5Y53 - chains A and B of the 3 polymer chains in the assembly; structure by X-ray diffraction, 1.60 A resolution.

# Chain A (and B)
Name: PHD finger protein ALFIN-LIKE 2
Organism: Arabidopsis thaliana
Notes: chain B of this document is another copy of the same molecule, construct and numbering; everything in this record applies to it too
UniProtKB: Q9SRM4 (ALFL2_ARATH); residue numbers follow UniProt; this construct covers 10-142
Amino-acid sequence (135 residues; row label = number of the first residue in the row; note: 10 numbers in that range are skipped by the numbering (no residue carries them; nothing is unmodelled there); numbers below 1 keep their minus sign (Gly-2 is residue -2)):
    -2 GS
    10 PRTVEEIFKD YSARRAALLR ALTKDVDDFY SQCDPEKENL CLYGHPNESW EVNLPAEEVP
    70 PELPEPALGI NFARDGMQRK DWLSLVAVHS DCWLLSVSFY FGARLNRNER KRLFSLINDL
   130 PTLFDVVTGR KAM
Not modelled in the structure: -2, 141-142 (chain B: -2, 140-142)
Sequence notes: expression tag (-2 to -1)

# Interface between chain A and chain B
Pairs across the interface (54):
  Val68(A) - Leu77(B)
  Val68(A) - Phe81(B)  hydrophobic
  Pro69(A) - Leu77(B)
  Pro69(A) - Gly78(B)
  Pro69(A) - Ala82(B)  hydrophobic
  Pro70(A) - His98(B)
  Leu77(A) - Val68(B)
  Leu77(A) - Pro69(B)
  Gly78(A) - Val68(B)
  Gly78(A) - Pro69(B)
  Phe81(A) - Val68(B)
  Val97(A) - Tyr109(B)  hydrophobic
  Val97(A) - Ala112(B)  hydrophobic
  His98(A) - Pro70(B)
  His98(A) - Glu71(B)
  His98(A) - Tyr109(B)
  Cys101(A) - Ser105(B)  hydrogen bond (side chain-backbone)
  Cys101(A) - Phe108(B)
  Cys101(A) - Tyr109(B)
  Leu104(A) - Phe108(B)  hydrophobic
  Ser105(A) - Cys101(B)  hydrogen bond (backbone-side chain)
  Ser105(A) - Ser105(B)  hydrogen bond
  Phe108(A) - Cys101(B)
  Phe108(A) - Leu104(B)  hydrophobic
  Phe108(A) - Phe123(B)  hydrophobic
  Tyr109(A) - Val97(B)  hydrophobic
  Tyr109(A) - His98(B)
  Tyr109(A) - Cys101(B)  hydrogen bond (backbone-side chain)
  Ala112(A) - Val97(B)  hydrophobic
  Ala112(A) - Phe133(B)
  Arg113(A) - Phe133(B)
  Arg113(A) - Arg139(B)
  Arg116(A) - Asn127(B)  hydrogen bond (backbone-side chain)
  Arg116(A) - Asp128(B)
  Arg116(A) - Pro130(B)
  Arg119(A) - Phe123(B)
  Arg119(A) - Asn127(B)
  Arg119(A) - Thr131(B)
  Arg119(A) - Asp134(B)  salt bridge
  Lys120(A) - Phe123(B)
  Lys120(A) - Asn127(B)
  Phe123(A) - Phe108(B)  hydrophobic
  Phe123(A) - Arg119(B)
  Phe123(A) - Lys120(B)
  Phe123(A) - Phe123(B)  hydrophobic
  Asn127(A) - Arg116(B)  hydrogen bond (side chain-backbone)
  Asn127(A) - Arg119(B)  hydrogen bond
  Asn127(A) - Lys120(B)
  Asp128(A) - Arg116(B)  salt bridge
  Thr131(A) - Arg119(B)
  Phe133(A) - Ala112(B)
  Phe133(A) - Arg113(B)
  Asp134(A) - Arg119(B)  salt bridge
  Arg139(A) - Arg113(B)
Also at the interface, not in a pair above, chain A (29 interface residues in all): Glu71, Leu72, Pro73, Ile79
Also at the interface, not in a pair above, chain B (33 interface residues in all): Asn48, Leu72, Pro73, Leu94, Leu129

# Summary
29 residues of chain A face 33 of chain B across their interface; the contacts include 7 hydrogen bonds and 3
salt bridges. Among the polar pairs are Arg119(A)-Asp134(B), Asp128(A)-Arg116(B) and Cys101(A)-Ser105(B).
Both chains are PHD finger protein ALFIN-LIKE 2 (Arabidopsis thaliana). Entry 5Y53 (Crystal structure of AL2
PAL domain in complex with AtBMI1b binding site) was determined by X-ray diffraction (same publication as
5Y21, 5XVL and 5XVW).
